Entry 5I85 (X-ray diffraction, 2.50 A resolution); this record covers chain A.

# Chain A
Name: Sphingomyelin phosphodiesterase
Source organism: Homo sapiens
Notes: EC 3.1.4.12
UniProt: P17405 (ASM_HUMAN); numbering as in UniProt (aligned over 47-629)
Sequence (583 residues; each row starts with the number of its first residue):
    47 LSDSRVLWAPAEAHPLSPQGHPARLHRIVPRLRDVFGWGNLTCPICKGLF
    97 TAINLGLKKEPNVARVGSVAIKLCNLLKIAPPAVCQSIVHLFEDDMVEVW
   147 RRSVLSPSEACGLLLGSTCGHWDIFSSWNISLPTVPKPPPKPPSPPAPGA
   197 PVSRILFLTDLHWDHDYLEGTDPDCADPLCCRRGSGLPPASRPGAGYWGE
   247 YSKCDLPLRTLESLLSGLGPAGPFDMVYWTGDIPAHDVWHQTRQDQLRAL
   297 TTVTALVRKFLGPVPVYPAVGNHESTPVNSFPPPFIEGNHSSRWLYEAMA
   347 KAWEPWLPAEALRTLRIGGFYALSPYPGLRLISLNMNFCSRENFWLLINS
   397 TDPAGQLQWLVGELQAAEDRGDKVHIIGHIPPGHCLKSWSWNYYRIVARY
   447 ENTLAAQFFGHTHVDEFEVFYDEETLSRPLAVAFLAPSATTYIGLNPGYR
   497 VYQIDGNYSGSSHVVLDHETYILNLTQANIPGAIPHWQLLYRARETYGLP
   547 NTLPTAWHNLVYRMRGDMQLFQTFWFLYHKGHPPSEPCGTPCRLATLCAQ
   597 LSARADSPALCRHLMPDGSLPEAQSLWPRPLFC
Unresolved in the structure: 47-83, 612-629
Cystine bridges: Cys-89/Cys-165, Cys-92/Cys-157, Cys-120/Cys-131, Cys-221/Cys-226, Cys-227/Cys-250, Cys-385/Cys-431, Cys-584/Cys-588, Cys-594/Cys-607
Covalently attached groups: N-acetylglucosamine (NAG) linked to Asn-395, Asn-503, Asn-520
Ion coordination: Zn2+ site 1: Asp-206, His-208, Asp-278, His-459 (together with phosphocholine); Zn2+ site 2: Asp-278, Asn-318, His-425, His-457 (together with phosphocholine)
Residues lining bound ligands:
  - N-acetylglucosamine (NAG; 2-acetamido-2-deoxy-beta-D-glucopyranose): Ser-173, Trp-174, Asn-175, Trp-437
  - phosphocholine (PC): Asp-206, His-208, Asp-278, His-282, Asn-318, His-319, His-425, His-457, Thr-458, His-459, Tyr-488
Swiss-Prot annotation at these positions:
  - binding site (Zn(2+)): His-459
  - natural variant: Pro-186 (P186L: In NPDA), Arg-228 (C228R: In NPDA; this construct carries the variant), Pro-373 (P373S: In NPDB), Arg-387 (C387R: In NPDA; this construct carries the variant), Trp-437 (W437C: In NPDB), Phe-572 (F572L: In NPDA)
From the paper describing this entry:
  - binding site for phosphocholine: His-208, His-282, Asn-318, His-319
  - Zn2+ coordination: Asp-278
  - catalytic residues: His-282, His-319 (proposed by the authors, not directly observed)
  - mutagenesis - D206A, H425A: abolished catalytic activity (citing earlier work)
  - disease-associated variants - L137P, H319Y, P323A, F390DEL, W391G, R608DEL: decreased catalytic activity (citing earlier work)
  - disease-associated variants - L137P, A241V, G242R, G245S, L302P, P323A, F390DEL, W391G, R496L, T592DEL: decreased stability (proposed by the authors, not directly observed)
  - disease-associated variants - W209R, D278A, A281T, Q292K, H425R: decreased catalytic activity (proposed by the authors, not directly observed)
  - mutagenesis - C629DEL: increased catalytic activity (citing earlier work)
  - post-translational modification sites: Ser-508 (citing earlier work)

# Summary
Bound to chain A: N-acetylglucosamine and phosphocholine. N-acetylglucosamine is covalently linked to Asn-395,
Asn-503 and Asn-520. Asp-206, His-208, Asp-278 and His-459 form the Zn2+ site 1. Curated annotation (UniProt)
lists Zn2+-binding residue His-459. From the paper: catalytic residues His-282 and His-319; L137P, H319Y and
P323A, among others, reduce catalytic activity; 20 substitutions were tested in all.
Chain A is Sphingomyelin phosphodiesterase (Homo sapiens); the structure, aSMase with zinc and phosphocholine,
was determined by X-ray diffraction, deposited together with 5I81 and 5I8R.
